PDB entry 9H2A | electron microscopy, 5.20 A resolution (low resolution: residue-level contacts below are approximate; hydrogen-bond / salt-bridge calls are withheld) | chains P and V of the 32 polymer chains in the assembly

[Chain P]
Molecule: Occlusion-derived virus envelope protein E27
Organism: Autographa californica nucleopolyhedrovirus
Reference sequence: P41702 (E27_NPVAC); residue numbers follow UniProt; this construct covers 1-290
Amino-acid sequence (290 residues; row label = number of the first residue in the row):
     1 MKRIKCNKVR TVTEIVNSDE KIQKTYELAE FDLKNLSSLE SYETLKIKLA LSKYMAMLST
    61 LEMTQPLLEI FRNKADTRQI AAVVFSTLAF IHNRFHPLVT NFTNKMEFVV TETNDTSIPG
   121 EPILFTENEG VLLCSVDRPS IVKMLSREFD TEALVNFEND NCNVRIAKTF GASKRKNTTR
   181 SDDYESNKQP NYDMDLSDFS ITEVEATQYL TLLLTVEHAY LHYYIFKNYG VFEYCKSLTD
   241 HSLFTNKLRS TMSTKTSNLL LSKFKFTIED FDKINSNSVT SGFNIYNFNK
Unresolved in the structure: 1-6, 157-160, 172-197

[Chain V]
Molecule: Protein C42
Organism: Autographa californica nucleopolyhedrovirus
Reference sequence: P25695 (C42_NPVAC); numbering as in UniProt (aligned over 1-361)
Amino-acid sequence (361 residues; numbered 1 to 361; the number before each row is that of its first residue):
     1 MSAIALYLEI NKLRLKIDEP MQLAIWPQLF PLLCDEHQSV QLNTDVLINF MMHVARKSQN
    61 TILNNNAAIA SQYAAGNADV VAAPASAQPT PRPVINLFAR ANAAAPAQPS EELINMRRYR
   121 NAARKLIHHY SLNSTSSTEY KISDVVMTMI FLLRSEKYHS LFKLLETTFD DYTCRPQMTQ
   181 VQTDTLLDAV RSLLEMPSTT IDLTTVDIMR SSFARCFNSP IMRYAKIVLL QNVALQRDKR
   241 TTLEELLIER GEKIQMLQPQ QYINSGTEIP FCDDAEFLNR LLKHIDPYPL SRMYYNAANT
   301 MFYTTMENYA VSNCKFNIED YNNIFKVMEN IRKHSNKNSN DQDELNIYLG VQSSNAKRKK
   361 Y
Unresolved in the structure: 1-111, 136-137, 195-197, 335-361
Curated features (UniProtKB/Swiss-Prot):
  - region: Leu-32 to Glu-36 (LXCXE motif)
  - motif: Lys-357 to Lys-360 (Nuclear localization signal)

[How chain P and chain V interact]
Residue-residue contacts (56):
  Thr-11(P) / Asn-299(V)
  Thr-11(P) / Phe-302(V)
  Thr-13(P) / Tyr-295(V)
  Thr-13(P) / Asn-299(V)
  Glu-14(P) / Met-328(V)
  Ile-15(P) / Ser-291(V)
  Ile-15(P) / Tyr-294(V)
  Ile-15(P) / Met-328(V)
  Val-16(P) / Met-328(V)
  Ile-22(P) / Tyr-295(V)
  Lys-24(P) / Tyr-295(V)
  Lys-24(P) / Asn-299(V)
  Tyr-26(P) / Asn-299(V)
  Tyr-26(P) / Phe-302(V)
  Tyr-26(P) / Tyr-303(V)
  Leu-28(P) / Met-306(V)
  Glu-30(P) / Tyr-303(V)
  Phe-31(P) / Tyr-303(V)
  Phe-31(P) / Met-306(V)
  Phe-31(P) / Glu-307(V)
  Phe-31(P) / Ala-310(V)
  Lys-34(P) / Tyr-303(V)
  Lys-34(P) / Glu-307(V)
  Asn-35(P) / Arg-240(V)
  Asn-35(P) / Ala-310(V)
  Asn-35(P) / Asn-313(V)
  Ser-37(P) / Leu-235(V)
  Ser-38(P) / Leu-235(V)
  Ser-38(P) / Gln-236(V)
  Ser-38(P) / Val-311(V)
  Leu-39(P) / Gln-236(V)
  Leu-39(P) / Arg-237(V)
  Leu-39(P) / Asn-313(V)
  Glu-40(P) / Leu-235(V)
  Glu-40(P) / Gln-236(V)
  Glu-43(P) / Leu-235(V)
  Asn-161(P) / Arg-237(V)
  Ser-262(P) / Asn-232(V)
  Lys-263(P) / Asn-232(V)
  Phe-264(P) / Leu-229(V)
  Phe-264(P) / Asn-232(V)
  Lys-265(P) / Val-228(V)
  Lys-265(P) / Leu-229(V)
  Lys-265(P) / Leu-230(V)
  Lys-265(P) / Asn-232(V)
  Phe-266(P) / Ile-227(V)
  Phe-266(P) / Val-228(V)
  Phe-266(P) / Leu-229(V)
  Thr-267(P) / Lys-226(V)
  Thr-267(P) / Ile-227(V)
  Thr-267(P) / Val-228(V)
  Ile-268(P) / Ala-225(V)
  Ile-268(P) / Lys-226(V)
  Ile-268(P) / Ile-227(V)
  Glu-269(P) / Arg-223(V)
  Glu-269(P) / Lys-226(V)
Other interface residues (no listed pair), chain P (30 interface residues in all): Val-9, Glu-20, Ile-274
Other interface residues (no listed pair), chain V (26 interface residues in all): Asp-238, Ala-298

[In short]
The interface between chain P and chain V involves 30 residues on one side and 26 on the other.
Chain P is Occlusion-derived virus envelope protein E27 and chain V is Protein C42, both from Autographa
californica nucleopolyhedrovirus; the structure, AcMNPV complete basal cap, was determined by electron
microscopy (same publication as 9H2B, 9H2C, 9H2H, 9H2J and 9H2K).
